3RJE - chains A and T of the 4 polymer chains in the assembly; structure by X-ray diffraction, 2.10 A resolution.

Chain A:
Protein: DNA polymerase beta
Organism: Homo sapiens
Notes: EC 2.7.7.7, 4.2.99.-
Reference sequence: P06746 (DPOLB_HUMAN); residues 1-335 here = UniProt positions 1-335
Sequence (335 residues; row label = number of the first residue in the row):
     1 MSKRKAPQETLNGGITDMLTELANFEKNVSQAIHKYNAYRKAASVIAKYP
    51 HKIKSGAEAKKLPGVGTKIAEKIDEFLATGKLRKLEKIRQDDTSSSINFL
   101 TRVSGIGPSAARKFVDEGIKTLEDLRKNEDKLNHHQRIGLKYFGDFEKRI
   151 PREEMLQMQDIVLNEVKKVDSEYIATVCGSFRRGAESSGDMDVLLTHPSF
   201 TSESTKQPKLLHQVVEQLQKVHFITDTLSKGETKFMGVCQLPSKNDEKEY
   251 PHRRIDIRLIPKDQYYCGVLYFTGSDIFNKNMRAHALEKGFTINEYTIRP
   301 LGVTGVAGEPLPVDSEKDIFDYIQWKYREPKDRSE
Disordered / not traced: 1-6
Ion coordination: Na+ site 1: Lys60, Leu62, Val65 (shared with 1 residue of chain D); Na+ site 2: Thr101, Val103, Ile106 (shared with 1 residue of chain P); Na+ site 3 near Thr101 (its only coordinating residue here); Na+ site 4 near Ser171 (its only coordinating residue here)
UniProt features mapped onto this chain:
  - region: Arg183 to Asp192 (DNA-binding)
  - active site: Lys72 (Nucleophile)
  - binding site (K(+)): Lys60, Leu62, Val65, Thr101, Val103, Ile106
  - binding site (Na(+)): Lys60, Leu62, Val65, Thr101, Val103, Ile106
  - binding site (dATP): Arg149, Ser180, Arg183, Gly189, Asp190
  - binding site (dCTP): Arg149, Ser180, Arg183, Gly189, Asp190
  - binding site (dGTP): Arg149, Ser180, Arg183, Gly189, Asp190, Asp192
  - binding site (dTTP): Arg149, Ser180, Arg183, Gly189, Asp190
  - binding site (Mg(2+)): Asp190, Asp192, Asp256
  - modified residue: Lys72 (N6-acetyllysine), Arg83 (Omega-N-methylarginine), Arg152 (Omega-N-methylarginine)
  - cross-link (Glycyl lysine isopeptide (Lys-Gly)): Lys41 (interchain with G-Cter in ubiquitin), Lys61 (interchain with G-Cter in ubiquitin), Lys81 (interchain with G-Cter in ubiquitin)
  - natural variant: Leu22 (L22P: Found in a gastric cancer sample; uncertain significance), Tyr39 (Y39C: Found in a gastric cancer sample; uncertain significance), Gly118 (G118V: Decreased DNA-directed DNA polymerase activity), Arg137 (R137Q: Decreased function in base-excision repair), Arg149 (R149I: Decreased DNA-directed DNA polymerase activity), Asp160 (D160N: Found in a gastric cancer sample; uncertain significance), Cys239 (C239R: Found in a gastric cancer sample; uncertain significance), Lys289 (K289M: Found in a colon cancer sample; uncertain significance), Asn294 (N294D: Found in a gastric cancer sample; uncertain significance), Glu295 (E295K: Found in a gastric cancer sample; uncertain significance)
  - mutagenesis: Phe25 (F25W: No effect on 5'-dRP lyase activity. Decreased ssDNA binding), His34 (H34G: Decreased 5'-dRP lyase activity. Decreased ssDNA binding), Lys35 (K35A: Decreased 5'-dRP lyase activity. Decreased ssDNA binding. Loss of 5'-dRP lyase activity; when associated with A-68 and A-72. Decreased ssDNA binding; when associated with A-68 and A-72 ...), Tyr39 (Y39F: No effect on 5'-dRP lyase activity; Y39Q: Abolishes DNA polymerase and 5'-dRP lyase activity), Lys41 (K41R: Abolishes ubiquitination; when associated with R-61 and R-81), Lys60 (K60A: Decreased 5'-dRP lyase activity. Decreased ssDNA binding), Lys61 (K61R: Abolishes ubiquitination; when associated with R-41 and R-81), Lys68 (K68A: No effect on 5'-dRP lyase activity. Decreased ssDNA binding. Loss of 5'-dRP lyase activity; when associated with A-35 and A-72. Decreased ssDNA binding; when associated with A-35 and A-72 ...), Glu71 (E71Q: No effect on 5'-dRP lyase activity. No effect on structure shown by circular dichroism. No effect on ssDNA binding), Lys72 (K72A: Severely reduced 5'-dRP lyase activity. Does not affect ssDNA binding. Loss of 5'-dRP lyase activity; when associated with A-35 and A-68. Decreased ssDNA binding ...), Glu75 (E75A: Slightly decreased 5'-dRP lyase activity. Decreased ssDNA binding. No effect on structure shown by circular dichroism), Lys81 (K81R: Abolishes ubiquitination; when associated with R-41 and R-61), 5 further mutagenesis entries in UniProt

Chain T:
Molecule: 16-nt DNA strand
Sequence (16 nucleotides; row label = number of the first residue in the row):
     1 CCGACGTCGCATCAGC
Modified / non-standard residues: 8OG (8-oxo-2'-deoxy-guanosine-5'-monophosphate) at position 6

Interface between chain A and chain T:
Contacting residue pairs (15; chain A residue first):
  His34(A) - DC5(T)  stacking on the base
  Asn133(A) - DT12(T)  phosphate contact
  His134(A) - DT12(T)  phosphate contact
  Ser229(A) - DC10(T)  phosphate contact
  Ser229(A) - DA11(T)  sugar contact
  Lys230(A) - DC10(T)  hydrogen bond to the phosphate
  Lys230(A) - DA11(T)  hydrogen bond to the phosphate
  Gly231(A) - DC10(T)  phosphate contact
  Glu232(A) - DC10(T)  hydrogen bond to the phosphate
  Thr233(A) - DG9(T)  hydrogen bond to the phosphate
  Thr233(A) - DC10(T)  hydrogen bond to the phosphate
  Lys234(A) - DG9(T)  phosphate contact
  Lys234(A) - DC10(T)  hydrogen bond to the phosphate
  Tyr271(A) - 8OG_6(T)  hydrogen bond to the base
  Tyr296(A) - DC8(T)  sugar contact
Also at the interface, not in a pair above, chain A (14 interface residues in all): Asn37, Leu228, Glu295

Summary:
14 residues of chain A face 7 of chain T across their interface; the contacts include 7 hydrogen bonds and 1
aromatic stacking contact. Among the polar pairs are Tyr271(A)-8OG_6(T), Lys230(A)-DC10(T) and
Lys230(A)-DA11(T).
Here chain A is DNA polymerase beta (Homo sapiens) and chain T is a 16-nt DNA strand. Entry 3RJE (Ternary
complex of DNA Polymerase Beta with a gapped DNA containing 8odG at template position) was determined by X-ray
diffraction, deposited together with 3RJF, 3RJG, 3RJH, 3RJJ and 3RJK.
